9LJ5 - chains A and E of the 8 polymer chains in the assembly; structure by electron microscopy, 2.90 A resolution.

Chain A:
Molecule: Potassium voltage-gated channel subfamily KQT member 5
From: Homo sapiens
UniProtKB: Q9NR82 (KCNQ5_HUMAN); residues 90-698 here = UniProt positions 90-698
Amino-acid sequence (626 residues; each row starts with the number of its first residue):
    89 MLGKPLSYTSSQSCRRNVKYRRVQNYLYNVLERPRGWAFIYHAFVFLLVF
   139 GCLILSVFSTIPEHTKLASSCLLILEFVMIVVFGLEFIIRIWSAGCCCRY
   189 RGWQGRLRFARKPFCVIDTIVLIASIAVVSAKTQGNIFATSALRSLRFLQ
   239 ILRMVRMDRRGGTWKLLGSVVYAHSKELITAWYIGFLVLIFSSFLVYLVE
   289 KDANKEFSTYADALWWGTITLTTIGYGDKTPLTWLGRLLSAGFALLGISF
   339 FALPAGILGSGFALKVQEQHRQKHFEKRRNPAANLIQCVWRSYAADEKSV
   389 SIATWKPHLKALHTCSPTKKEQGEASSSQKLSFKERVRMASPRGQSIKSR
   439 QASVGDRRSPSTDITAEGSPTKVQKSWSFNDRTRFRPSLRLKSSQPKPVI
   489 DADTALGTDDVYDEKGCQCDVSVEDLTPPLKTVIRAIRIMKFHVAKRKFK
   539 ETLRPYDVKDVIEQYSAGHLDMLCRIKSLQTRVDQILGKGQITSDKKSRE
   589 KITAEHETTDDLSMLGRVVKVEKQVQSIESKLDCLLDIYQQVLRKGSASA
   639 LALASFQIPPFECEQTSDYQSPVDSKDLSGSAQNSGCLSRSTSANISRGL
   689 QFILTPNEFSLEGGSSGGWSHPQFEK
Unresolved in the structure: 89-102, 385-514, 572-714
Construct notes: initiating methionine (89); expression tag (699-714)
Ligand contacts:
  - 9MF (methyl N-[4-[(4-fluorophenyl)methyl-prop-2-ynyl-amino]-2,6-dimethyl-phenyl]carbamate), molecule 1: Ala269, Trp270, Gly273, Phe274, Leu277, Phe338, Phe339, Pro342, Leu346
  - 9MF, molecule 2: Leu333, Leu334, Ile336, Ser337, Phe338
  - PIO ([(2R)-2-octanoyloxy-3-[oxidanyl-[(1R,2R,3S,4R,5R,6S)-2,3,6-tris(oxidanyl)-4,5-diphosphonooxy-cyclohexyl]oxy-phosphoryl]oxy-propyl] octanoate), molecule 1: Arg121, Phe127, His130, Ala131, Phe134, Met242, Met245, Asp246, Arg247, Thr251, Lys361
  - PIO, molecule 2: Trp252, Gly256, Ser257, Val259, Tyr260, Trp270
  - PIO, molecule 3: Lys264, Ile267, Tyr271
Curated features (UniProtKB/Swiss-Prot):
  - region (Interaction with CALM): Ala370 to Trp378, Val521 to Met528
  - binding site (a 1,2-diacyl-sn-glycero-3-phospho-(1D-myo-inositol-4,5-bisphosphate)): Arg248, Lys264, Lys361
  - modified residue: Ser447 (Phosphoserine)
  - natural variant: Val145 (V145G: In MRD46), Trp191 (W191G: In a colorectal cancer sample), Arg244 (R244C: In a colorectal cancer sample), Leu341 (L341I: In MRD46), Pro369 (P369R: In MRD46), Ser429 (S429I: In MRD46)

Chain E:
Molecule: Calmodulin-3
From: Homo sapiens
UniProtKB: P0DP25 (CALM3_HUMAN); residues 1-149 here = UniProt positions 1-149
Amino-acid sequence (177 residues; each row starts with the number of its first residue):
     1 MADQLTEEQIAEFKEAFSLFDKDGDGTITTKELGTVMRSLGQNPTEAELQ
    51 DMINEVDADGNGTIDFPEFLTMMARKMKDTDSEEEIREAFRVFDKDGNGY
   101 ISAAELRHVMTNLGEKLTDEEVDEMIREADIDGDGQVNYEEFVQMMTAKL
   151 EGGSSGGLVPRGSGGSSGGHHHHHHHH
Unresolved in the structure: 1-5, 150-177
Construct notes: expression tag (150-177)
Curated features (UniProtKB/Swiss-Prot):
  - binding site (Ca(2+)): Asp21, Asp23, Asp25, Thr27, Glu32, Asp57, Asp59, Asn61, Thr63, Glu68, Asp94, Asp96, Asn98, Tyr100, Glu105, Asp130, Asp132, Asp134, Gln136, Glu141
  - modified residue: Ala2 (N-acetylalanine), Lys22 (N6-acetyllysine), Thr45 (Phosphothreonine), Ser82 (Phosphoserine), Lys95 (N6-acetyllysine), Tyr100 (Phosphotyrosine), Ser102 (Phosphoserine), Thr111 (Phosphothreonine), Lys116 (N6,N6,N6-trimethyllysine), Tyr139 (Phosphotyrosine)
  - cross-link: Lys22 (Glycyl lysine isopeptide (Lys-Gly) (interchain with G-Cter in SUMO2))
  - natural variant: Ala103 (A103V: In CPVT6), Asp130 (D130G: In LQT16), Glu141 (E141K: In LQT16)

Interface between chain A and chain E:
Contacting residue pairs - 50 pairs, chain A then chain E:
  Arg367(A) - Phe93(E)
  Asn368(A) - Gly114(E)  hydrogen bond (side chain-backbone)
  Ala370(A) - Ala89(E)
  Ala370(A) - Val92(E)  hydrophobic
  Ala370(A) - Phe93(E)  hydrophobic
  Ala371(A) - Phe93(E)
  Ala371(A) - Leu113(E)  hydrophobic
  Leu373(A) - Ile86(E)  hydrophobic
  Ile374(A) - Phe93(E)  hydrophobic
  Ile374(A) - Met110(E)  hydrophobic
  Gln375(A) - Met110(E)
  Gln375(A) - Leu113(E)  hydrogen bond (side chain-backbone)
  Gln375(A) - Gly114(E)
  Gln375(A) - Glu115(E)  hydrogen bond (side chain-backbone)
  Gln375(A) - Leu117(E)
  Val377(A) - Ile86(E)  hydrophobic
  Trp378(A) - Glu121(E)
  Trp378(A) - Glu124(E)
  Trp378(A) - Met125(E)
  Trp378(A) - Met145(E)  hydrophobic
  Arg379(A) - Glu115(E)  salt bridge
  Arg379(A) - Leu117(E)
  Tyr381(A) - Met145(E)  hydrogen bond (side chain-backbone)
  Tyr381(A) - Met146(E)  hydrophobic
  Tyr381(A) - Lys149(E)
  Pro517(A) - Glu15(E)
  Pro517(A) - Leu19(E)  hydrophobic
  Leu518(A) - Leu40(E)  hydrophobic
  Val521(A) - Phe20(E)  hydrophobic
  Ile527(A) - Met77(E)  hydrophobic
  Met528(A) - Met52(E)  hydrophobic
  Met528(A) - Val56(E)  hydrophobic
  Lys529(A) - Met52(E)
  Phe530(A) - Ser82(E)
  Phe530(A) - Ile86(E)  hydrophobic
  His531(A) - Glu55(E)  salt bridge
  Val532(A) - Glu55(E)
  Lys534(A) - Asp81(E)  salt bridge
  Lys534(A) - Ser82(E)
  Lys534(A) - Glu85(E)
  Arg535(A) - Glu55(E)
  Phe537(A) - Glu85(E)
  Phe537(A) - Glu88(E)
  Phe537(A) - Ala89(E)  hydrophobic
  Phe537(A) - Val92(E)  hydrophobic
  Lys538(A) - Glu85(E)
  Leu541(A) - Glu88(E)
  Glu551(A) - Arg91(E)  salt bridge
  Gln552(A) - Arg91(E)
  Ala555(A) - Arg91(E)
Also at the interface, not in a pair above, chain A (32 interface residues in all): Ser380, Asp384, Thr520, Ala524
Also at the interface, not in a pair above, chain E (38 interface residues in all): Ala16, Glu48, Met72, Arg75, Lys76, Phe90, Val109, Lys116, Glu128, Ala148

Overview:
The interface between chain A and chain E involves 32 residues on one side and 38 on the other; the contacts
include 4 hydrogen bonds and 4 salt bridges. Among the polar pairs are Arg379(A)-Glu115(E), His531(A)-Glu55(E)
and Lys534(A)-Asp81(E).
Here chain A is Potassium voltage-gated channel subfamily KQT member 5 and chain E is Calmodulin-3, both from
Homo sapiens. Entry 9LJ5 (Human KCNQ5-CaM-PIP2-HN37 complex in an open conformation) was determined by
electron microscopy, deposited together with 9J38, 9LIZ and 9LJ1.
